7SAD - chains B and C of the 4 polymer chains in the assembly; structure by electron microscopy, 3.96 A resolution.

== Chain B ==
Molecule: Glutamate receptor ionotropic, NMDA 2B
Source organism: Rattus norvegicus
Reference sequence: Q00960 (NMDE2_RAT); residue numbers follow UniProt; this construct covers 27-852
Amino-acid sequence (883 residues; row label = number of the first residue in the row; numbers below 1 keep their minus sign (Met-30 is residue -30)):
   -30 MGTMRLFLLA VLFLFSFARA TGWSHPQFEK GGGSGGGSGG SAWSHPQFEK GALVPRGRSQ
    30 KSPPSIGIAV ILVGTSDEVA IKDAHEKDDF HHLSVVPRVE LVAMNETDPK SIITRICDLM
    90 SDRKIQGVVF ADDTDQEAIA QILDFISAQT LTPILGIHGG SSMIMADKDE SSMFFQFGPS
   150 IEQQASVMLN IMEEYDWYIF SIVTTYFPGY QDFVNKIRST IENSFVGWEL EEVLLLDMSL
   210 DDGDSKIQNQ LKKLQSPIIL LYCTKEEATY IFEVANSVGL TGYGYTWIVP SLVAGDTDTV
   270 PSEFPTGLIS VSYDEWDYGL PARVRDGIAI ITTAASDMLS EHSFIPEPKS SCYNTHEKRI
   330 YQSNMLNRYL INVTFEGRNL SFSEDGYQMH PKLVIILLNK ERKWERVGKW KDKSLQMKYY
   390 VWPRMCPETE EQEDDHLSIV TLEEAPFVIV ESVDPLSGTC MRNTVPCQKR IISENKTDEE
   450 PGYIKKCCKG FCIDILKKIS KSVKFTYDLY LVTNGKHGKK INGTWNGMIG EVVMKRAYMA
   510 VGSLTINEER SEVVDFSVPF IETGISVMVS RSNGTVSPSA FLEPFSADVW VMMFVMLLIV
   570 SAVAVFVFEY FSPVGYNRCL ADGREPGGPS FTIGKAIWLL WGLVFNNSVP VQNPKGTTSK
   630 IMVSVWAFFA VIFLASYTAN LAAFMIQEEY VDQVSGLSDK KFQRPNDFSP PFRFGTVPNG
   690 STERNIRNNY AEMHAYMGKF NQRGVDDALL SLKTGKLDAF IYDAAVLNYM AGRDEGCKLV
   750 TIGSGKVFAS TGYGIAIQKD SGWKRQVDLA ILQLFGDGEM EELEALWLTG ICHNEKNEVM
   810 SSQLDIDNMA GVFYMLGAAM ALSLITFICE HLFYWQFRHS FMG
Not modelled in the structure: -30 to 33, 395-402, 580-598, 846-852
Construct notes: expression tag (-30 to 26); conflict Ser849 (Cys in Q00960)
Swiss-Prot annotation at these positions:
  - region: Lys604 to Pro623 (Pore-forming)
  - binding site (Zn(2+)): His127, Glu284
  - binding site (L-glutamate): Thr514, Arg519, Ser690, Thr691, Asp732
  - site: Asn615 (Functional determinant of NMDA receptors)
  - glycosylation (N-linked (GlcNAc...) asparagine): Asn74, Asn341, Asn348, Asn444, Asn491, Asn542, Asn688
Disulfide bonds: Cys86-Cys321, Cys429-Cys456, Cys436-Cys457, Cys746-Cys801
Covalently attached groups: N-acetylglucosamine (NAG) linked to Asn688
Ligand contacts: Memantine (377): Asn615, Leu643, Thr647
Reported in the primary citation:
  - binding site for Memantine: Asn615, Leu643, Ala644, Thr647
  - mutagenesis - N615Q (2.1-fold), L643A (6.6-folds), T647S (6.2-folds): decreased binding to Memantine

== Chain C ==
Molecule: Glutamate receptor ionotropic, NMDA 1
Source organism: Rattus norvegicus
Reference sequence: P35439 (NMDZ1_RAT); residues 1-847 here = UniProt positions 1-847
Amino-acid sequence (847 residues; row label = number of the first residue in the row):
     1 MSTMHLLTFA LLFSCSFARA ASDPKIVNIG AVLSTRKHEQ MFREAVNQAN KRHGSWKIQL
    61 QATSVTHKPN AIQMALSVCE DLISSQVYAI LVSHPPTPND HFTPTPVSYT AGFYRIPVLG
   121 LTTRMSIYSD KSIHLSFLRT VPPYSHQSSV WFEMMRVYNW NHIILLVSDD HEGRAAQKRL
   181 ETLLEERESK AEKVLQFDPG TKNVTALLME ARELEARVII LSASEDDAAT VYRAAAMLDM
   241 TGSGYVWLVG EREISGNALR YAPDGIIGLQ LINGKNESAH ISDAVGVVAQ AVHELLEKEN
   301 ITDPPRGCVG NTNIWKTGPL FKRVLMSSKY ADGVTGRVEF NEDGDRKFAQ YSIMNLQNRK
   361 LVQVGIYNGT HVIPNDRKII WPGGETEKPR GYQMSTRLKI VTIHQEPFVY VKPTMSDGTC
   421 KEEFTVNGDP VKKVICTGPN DTSPGSPRHT VPQCCYGFCI DLLIKLARTM QFTYEVHLVA
   481 DGKFGTQERV QNSNKKEWNG MMGELLSGQA DMIVAPLTIN NERAQYIEFS KPFKYQGLTI
   541 LVKKEIPRST LDSFMQPFQS TLWLLVGLSV HVVAVMLYLL DRFSPFGRFK VNSEEEEEDA
   601 LTLSSAMWFS WGVLLNSGIG EGAPRSFSAR ILGMVWAGFA MIIVASYTAN LAAFLVLDRP
   661 EERITGINDP RLRNPSDKFI YATVKQSSVD IYFRRQVELS TMYRHMEKHN YESAAEAIQA
   721 VRDNKLHAFI WDSAVLEFEA SQKCDLVTTG ELFFRSGFGI GMRKDSPWKQ QVSLSILKSH
   781 ENGFMEDLDK TWVRYQECDS RSNAPATLTF ENMAGVFMLV AGGIVAGIFL IFIEIAYKRH
   841 KDANGAQ
Not modelled in the structure: 1-24, 53-57, 585-601, 842-847
Construct notes: conflict Ser22 (Cys in P35439), Gln61 (Asn in P35439), Asp239 (Asn in P35439), Gln350 (Asn in P35439), Gln471 (Asn in P35439), Gln491 (Asn in P35439), Gln771 (Asn in P35439), Asn844 (Arg in P35439), Gly845 (Arg in P35439), Ala846 (Lys in P35439)
Swiss-Prot annotation at these positions:
  - region: Leu603 to Pro624 (Pore-forming)
  - binding site (glycine): Pro516, Thr518, Arg523, Ser688, Asp732
  - glycosylation (N-linked (GlcNAc...) asparagine): Asn203, Asn276, Asn300, Asn368, Asn440, Asn674
Disulfide bonds: Cys79-Cys308, Cys420-Cys454, Cys744-Cys798
Covalently attached groups: N-acetylglucosamine (NAG) linked to Asn368
Reported in the primary citation:
  - binding site for Memantine: Val644
  - mutagenesis - V644A (5.9-fold): increased binding to Memantine

== Interface between chain B and chain C ==
Contacting residue pairs (39):
  Ile515(B) - Leu777(C)  hydrophobic
  Glu517(B) - Glu781(C)
  Glu521(B) - Leu774(C)
  Glu552(B) - Thr807(C)
  Pro553(B) - Thr807(C)
  Phe554(B) - Thr807(C)
  Phe554(B) - Leu808(C)  hydrophobic
  Ser555(B) - Leu808(C)
  Asp557(B) - Phe810(C)
  Val558(B) - Phe810(C)  hydrophobic
  Val558(B) - Phe817(C)  hydrophobic
  Met562(B) - Phe817(C)  hydrophobic
  Val572(B) - Ile824(C)  hydrophobic
  Val576(B) - Ile831(C)  hydrophobic
  Asn616(B) - Asn616(C)  hydrogen bond
  Asn622(B) - Gly618(C)
  Asn622(B) - Ile619(C)
  Lys629(B) - Trp608(C)
  Ile630(B) - Trp608(C)  hydrophobic
  Phe637(B) - Phe554(C)  hydrophobic
  Phe637(B) - Leu615(C)  hydrophobic
  Phe638(B) - Val816(C)  hydrophobic
  Ile641(B) - Phe554(C)  hydrophobic
  Ala644(B) - Thr648(C)
  Ser645(B) - Leu808(C)
  Gln656(B) - Val656(C)
  Asn694(B) - Glu781(C)
  Phe757(B) - Glu786(C)
  Thr760(B) - Tyr535(C)
  Gly761(B) - Tyr535(C)
  Leu778(B) - Asn521(C)
  Leu778(B) - Ala524(C)  hydrophobic
  Leu781(B) - Ile519(C)  hydrophobic
  Leu781(B) - Ala524(C)  hydrophobic
  Gln782(B) - Asn521(C)
  Phe784(B) - Arg755(C)
  Asp786(B) - Gln696(C)
  Glu790(B) - Tyr692(C)
  Glu790(B) - Phe753(C)
Also at the interface, not in a pair above, chain B (50 interface residues in all): Ser526, Pro528, Glu531, Met561, Val569, Leu612, Thr627, Ser633, Ala636, Val640, Ala648, Asn649, Ala652, Asn698, Val756, Ser759, Gly785, Met789
Also at the interface, not in a pair above, chain C (42 interface residues in all): Asn520, Lys531, Ser617, Val644, Tyr647, Leu651, Ala652, Leu655, Phe754, His780, Asn782, Pro805, Asn812, Met813, Glu834

== In short ==
Chain B and chain C form an interface of 50 and 42 residues respectively; the contacts include 1 hydrogen
bond. Its one hydrogen-bonded contact is Asn616(B)-Asn616(C). Ligands of chain B: Memantine. From the paper: a
binding site for Memantine at Asn615(B), Leu643(B) and Val644(C) among others; N615Q, L643A and T647S of chain
B reduce binding to Memantine.
Here chain B is Glutamate receptor ionotropic, NMDA 2B and chain C is Glutamate receptor ionotropic, NMDA 1,
both from Rattus norvegicus. Entry 7SAD (Memantine-bound GluN1a-GluN2B NMDA receptors) was determined by
electron microscopy together with 7SAA, 7SAB and 7SAC from the same study.
